4HAG - chain A; structure by X-ray diffraction, 3.40 A resolution.

Chain A:
Molecule: Ig gamma-2 chain C region
Organism: Homo sapiens
Notes: fragment: ch2, ch3 domains
Reference sequence: P01859 (IGHG2_HUMAN); residues 225-447 here correspond to UniProt positions 104-326 (UniProt number = residue number - 121)
Amino-acid sequence (223 residues; each row starts with the number of its first residue):
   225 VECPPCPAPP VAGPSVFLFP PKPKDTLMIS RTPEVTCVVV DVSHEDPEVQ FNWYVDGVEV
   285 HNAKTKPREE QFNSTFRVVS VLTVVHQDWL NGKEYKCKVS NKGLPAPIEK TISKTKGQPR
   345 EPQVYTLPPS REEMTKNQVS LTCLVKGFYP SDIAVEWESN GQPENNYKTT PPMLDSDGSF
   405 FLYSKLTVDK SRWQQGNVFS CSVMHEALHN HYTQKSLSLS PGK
Unresolved in the structure: 225-236, 445-447
Disulfide bonds: C261-C321, C367-C425
Covalently attached groups: glycan linked to N297
Swiss-Prot annotation at these positions:
  - site: W277 (At or near the complement-binding site)
  - glycosylation: N297 (N-linked (GlcNAc...) (complex) asparagine)

Summary:
N-acetylglucosamine is covalently linked to N297.
Chain A is Ig gamma-2 chain C region (Homo sapiens); the structure, Crystal structure of fc-fragment of human
IgG2 antibody (centered crystal form), was determined by X-ray diffraction (same publication as 4HAF).
